PDB entry 1ZKK | X-ray diffraction, 1.45 A resolution | chains B and F of the 8 polymer chains in the assembly

[Chain B]
Name: Histone-lysine N-methyltransferase, H4 lysine-20 specific
Organism: Homo sapiens
Notes: EC 2.1.1.43; fragment: sequence database residues 231-393
Reference sequence: Q9NQR1 (SET07_HUMAN); residues 190-352 here correspond to UniProt positions 231-393 (UniProt number = residue number + 41)
Sequence (167 residues; numbered 186 to 352; the number before each row is that of its first residue):
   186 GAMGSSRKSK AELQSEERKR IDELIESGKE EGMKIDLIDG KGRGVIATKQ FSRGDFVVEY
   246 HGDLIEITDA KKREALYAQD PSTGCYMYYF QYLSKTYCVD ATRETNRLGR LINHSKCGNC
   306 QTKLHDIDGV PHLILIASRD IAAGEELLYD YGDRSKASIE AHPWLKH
Not modelled in the structure: 186-191
Sequence notes: cloning artifact (186-189)
Curated features (UniProtKB/Swiss-Prot):
  - binding site (S-adenosyl-L-methionine): Lys226 to Arg228, Tyr271, Asn298, His299
Small-molecule neighbours: S-adenosylhomocysteine (SAH): Gly225, Lys226, Gly227, Arg228, Cys270, Tyr271, Arg295, Leu296, Ile297, Asn298, His299, Tyr336, Trp349

[Chain F]
Name: Peptide corresponding to residues 15-24 of histone H4
Sequence (10 residues; numbered 15 to 24; the number before each row is that of its first residue):
    15 AKRHRKVLRD
Not modelled in the structure: 15

[Interface between chain B and chain F]
Pairs across the interface - 41 pairs, chain B then chain F:
  Tyr245(B) with Lys20(F), hydrogen bond
  Lys256(B) with Arg19(F)
  Glu259(B) with Arg17(F), salt bridge; Arg19(F), salt bridge
  Tyr262(B) with Arg17(F)
  Ala263(B) with Arg17(F)
  Gly269(B) with Arg17(F), hydrogen bond (backbone-side chain)
  Cys270(B) with Arg17(F); His18(F), hydrogen bond (side chain-backbone); Lys20(F)
  Met272(B) with Arg17(F); Lys20(F), hydrogen bond (backbone-backbone)
  Tyr273(B) with Lys20(F); Val21(F); Leu22(F)
  Tyr274(B) with Arg19(F); Lys20(F), hydrogen bond (backbone-backbone); Val21(F); Leu22(F), hydrogen bond (backbone-backbone)
  Phe275(B) with Leu22(F)
  Gln276(B) with Leu22(F); Arg23(F); Asp24(F), hydrogen bond (side chain-backbone)
  Arg295(B) with Lys20(F), hydrogen bond (backbone-side chain)
  Thr307(B) with Leu22(F)
  Leu318(B) with Leu22(F), hydrophobic
  Tyr334(B) with Lys20(F)
  Tyr336(B) with His18(F); Lys20(F); Val21(F), hydrogen bond (backbone-backbone)
  Gly337(B) with Val21(F)
  Asp338(B) with His18(F); Arg19(F), hydrogen bond (side chain-backbone)
  Ser343(B) with Arg17(F); His18(F)
  Ala346(B) with Lys16(F)
  His347(B) with Lys16(F), hydrogen bond (side chain-backbone); Arg17(F); His18(F)
  Trp349(B) with His18(F)
  Leu350(B) with His18(F)
Interface residues without a listed pair, chain B (27 interface residues in all): Thr268, Tyr271, Leu309

[Overview]
27 residues of chain B and 9 residues of chain F are in contact; the contacts include 11 hydrogen bonds and 2
salt bridges. Polar pairs include Glu259(B)-Arg17(F), Glu259(B)-Arg19(F) and Tyr245(B)-Lys20(F). Chain B binds
S-adenosylhomocysteine. Curated annotation (UniProt) lists 6 S-adenosyl-L-methionine-binding residues on chain
B.
Here chain B is Histone-lysine N-methyltransferase, H4 lysine-20 specific (Homo sapiens) and chain F is
Peptide corresponding to residues 15-24 of histone H4. Entry 1ZKK (Crystal structure of hSET8 in ternary
complex with H4 peptide (16-24) and AdoHcy) was determined by X-ray diffraction.
